6SNS - chains A and B; structure by X-ray diffraction, 2.60 A resolution.

# Chain A
Protein: DNA mismatch repair protein MLH1
Source organism: Saccharomyces cerevisiae
UniProt: P38920 (MLH1_YEAST); residues 505-769 here = UniProt positions 505-769
Chain sequence (265 residues; row label = number of the first residue in the row):
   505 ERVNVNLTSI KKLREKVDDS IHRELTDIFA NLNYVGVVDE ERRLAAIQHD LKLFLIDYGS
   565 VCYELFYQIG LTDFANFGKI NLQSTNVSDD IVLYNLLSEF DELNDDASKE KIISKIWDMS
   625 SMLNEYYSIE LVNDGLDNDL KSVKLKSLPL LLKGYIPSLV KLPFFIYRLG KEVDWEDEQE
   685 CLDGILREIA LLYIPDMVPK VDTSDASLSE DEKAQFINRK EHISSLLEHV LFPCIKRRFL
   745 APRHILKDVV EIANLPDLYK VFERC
Not modelled in the structure: 587-591
Metal / ion sites: Zn2+: Cys-769 (shared with Glu-529(B), Cys-701(B) of chain B)

# Chain B
Protein: DNA mismatch repair protein MLH3
Source organism: Saccharomyces cerevisiae
UniProt: Q12083 (MLH3_YEAST); the construct has insertions or renumbered stretches relative to UniProt, so the offset changes along the chain: 477-508 = UniProt 477-508; 511-516 = UniProt 512-517; 518-715 = UniProt 518-715
Chain sequence (239 residues; each row starts with the number of its first residue; note: 3 numbers in that range are skipped by the numbering (no residue carries them; nothing is unmodelled there); a row labelled like 508A-508C holds insertion residues (508A, then the next letters in order)):
   477 GKTITDFSIS RSVLAKYEVI NQVDKKFILI RC
508A-508C LDQ
   511 SIHNCP
   518 LLVLVDQHAC DERIRLEELF YSLLTEVVTG TFVARDLKDC CIEVDRTEAD LFKHYQSEFK
   578 KWGIGYETIE GTMETSLLEI KTLPEMLTSK YNGDKDYLKM VLLQHAHDLK DFKKLPMDLS
   638 HFENYTSVDK LYWWKYSSCV PTVFHEILNS KACRSAVMFG DELTRQECII LISKLSRCHN
   698 PFECAHGRPS MVPIAELK
Not modelled in the structure: 477-485, 508A-508C, 588-591, 640-646, 713-715
Metal / ion sites: Zn2+: Glu-529, Cys-701 (shared with Cys-769(A) of chain A)

# How chain A and chain B interact
Pairs across the interface (35; chain A residue first):
  Val-539(A) / Asn-497(B)
  Val-539(A) / Val-499(B)  hydrophobic
  Gly-540(A) / Ile-496(B)
  Val-541(A) / Ile-496(B)
  Val-541(A) / Arg-507(B)
  Val-542(A) / Ile-496(B)  hydrophobic
  Val-542(A) / Arg-507(B)  hydrogen bond (backbone-side chain)
  Glu-544(A) / Arg-507(B)  salt bridge
  Gln-552(A) / Val-499(B)
  Gln-552(A) / Asp-500(B)
  Leu-557(A) / Val-499(B)  hydrophobic
  Leu-557(A) / Leu-505(B)  hydrophobic
  Leu-557(A) / Ile-711(B)  hydrophobic
  Lys-704(A) / Arg-507(B)
  Ser-708(A) / Lys-492(B)  hydrogen bond
  Lys-724(A) / Glu-494(B)  salt bridge
  Ile-756(A) / Leu-519(B)  hydrophobic
  Ile-756(A) / Ile-711(B)
  Ala-757(A) / Ile-711(B)  hydrophobic
  Leu-759(A) / Phe-503(B)  hydrophobic
  Leu-762(A) / Phe-503(B)  hydrophobic
  Leu-762(A) / Val-709(B)  hydrophobic
  Tyr-763(A) / Asp-500(B)  hydrogen bond
  Tyr-763(A) / Lys-502(B)
  Val-765(A) / Val-709(B)  hydrophobic
  Phe-766(A) / Phe-503(B)  hydrophobic
  Phe-766(A) / Asp-523(B)
  Phe-766(A) / Phe-676(B)
  Phe-766(A) / Pro-706(B)
  Phe-766(A) / Val-709(B)  hydrophobic
  Arg-768(A) / Met-675(B)
  Arg-768(A) / Phe-676(B)  hydrogen bond (side chain-backbone)
  Cys-769(A) / His-525(B)
  Cys-769(A) / Glu-529(B)
  Cys-769(A) / Cys-670(B)  hydrophobic
Also at the interface, not in a pair above, chain A (23 interface residues in all): Asp-543, Arg-546, Ala-550, Leu-559
Also at the interface, not in a pair above, chain B (22 interface residues in all): Leu-518, Leu-521

# Overview
The interface between chain A and chain B involves 23 residues on one side and 22 on the other, with 4
hydrogen bonds and 2 salt bridges. Polar pairs include Glu-544(A)/Arg-507(B), Lys-724(A)/Glu-494(B) and
Val-542(A)/Arg-507(B). Cys-769(A), Glu-529(B) and Cys-701(B) form the Zn2+ site.
Chain A is DNA mismatch repair protein MLH1 and chain B is DNA mismatch repair protein MLH3, both from
Saccharomyces cerevisiae; the structure, DNA mismatch repair proteins MLH1 and MLH3, was determined by X-ray
diffraction (same publication as 6RMN, 6SHX and 6SNV).
